Entry 6PZC (electron microscopy, 4.34 A resolution (low resolution: residue-level contacts below are approximate; hydrogen-bond / salt-bridge calls are withheld)); this record covers chain H.

== Chain H ==
Protein: ATP-binding cassette sub-family C member 8
Organism: Cricetus cricetus
Reference sequence: Q09427 (ABCC8_CRICR); residue numbers follow UniProt; this construct covers 1-1582
Sequence (1582 residues; each row starts with the number of its first residue):
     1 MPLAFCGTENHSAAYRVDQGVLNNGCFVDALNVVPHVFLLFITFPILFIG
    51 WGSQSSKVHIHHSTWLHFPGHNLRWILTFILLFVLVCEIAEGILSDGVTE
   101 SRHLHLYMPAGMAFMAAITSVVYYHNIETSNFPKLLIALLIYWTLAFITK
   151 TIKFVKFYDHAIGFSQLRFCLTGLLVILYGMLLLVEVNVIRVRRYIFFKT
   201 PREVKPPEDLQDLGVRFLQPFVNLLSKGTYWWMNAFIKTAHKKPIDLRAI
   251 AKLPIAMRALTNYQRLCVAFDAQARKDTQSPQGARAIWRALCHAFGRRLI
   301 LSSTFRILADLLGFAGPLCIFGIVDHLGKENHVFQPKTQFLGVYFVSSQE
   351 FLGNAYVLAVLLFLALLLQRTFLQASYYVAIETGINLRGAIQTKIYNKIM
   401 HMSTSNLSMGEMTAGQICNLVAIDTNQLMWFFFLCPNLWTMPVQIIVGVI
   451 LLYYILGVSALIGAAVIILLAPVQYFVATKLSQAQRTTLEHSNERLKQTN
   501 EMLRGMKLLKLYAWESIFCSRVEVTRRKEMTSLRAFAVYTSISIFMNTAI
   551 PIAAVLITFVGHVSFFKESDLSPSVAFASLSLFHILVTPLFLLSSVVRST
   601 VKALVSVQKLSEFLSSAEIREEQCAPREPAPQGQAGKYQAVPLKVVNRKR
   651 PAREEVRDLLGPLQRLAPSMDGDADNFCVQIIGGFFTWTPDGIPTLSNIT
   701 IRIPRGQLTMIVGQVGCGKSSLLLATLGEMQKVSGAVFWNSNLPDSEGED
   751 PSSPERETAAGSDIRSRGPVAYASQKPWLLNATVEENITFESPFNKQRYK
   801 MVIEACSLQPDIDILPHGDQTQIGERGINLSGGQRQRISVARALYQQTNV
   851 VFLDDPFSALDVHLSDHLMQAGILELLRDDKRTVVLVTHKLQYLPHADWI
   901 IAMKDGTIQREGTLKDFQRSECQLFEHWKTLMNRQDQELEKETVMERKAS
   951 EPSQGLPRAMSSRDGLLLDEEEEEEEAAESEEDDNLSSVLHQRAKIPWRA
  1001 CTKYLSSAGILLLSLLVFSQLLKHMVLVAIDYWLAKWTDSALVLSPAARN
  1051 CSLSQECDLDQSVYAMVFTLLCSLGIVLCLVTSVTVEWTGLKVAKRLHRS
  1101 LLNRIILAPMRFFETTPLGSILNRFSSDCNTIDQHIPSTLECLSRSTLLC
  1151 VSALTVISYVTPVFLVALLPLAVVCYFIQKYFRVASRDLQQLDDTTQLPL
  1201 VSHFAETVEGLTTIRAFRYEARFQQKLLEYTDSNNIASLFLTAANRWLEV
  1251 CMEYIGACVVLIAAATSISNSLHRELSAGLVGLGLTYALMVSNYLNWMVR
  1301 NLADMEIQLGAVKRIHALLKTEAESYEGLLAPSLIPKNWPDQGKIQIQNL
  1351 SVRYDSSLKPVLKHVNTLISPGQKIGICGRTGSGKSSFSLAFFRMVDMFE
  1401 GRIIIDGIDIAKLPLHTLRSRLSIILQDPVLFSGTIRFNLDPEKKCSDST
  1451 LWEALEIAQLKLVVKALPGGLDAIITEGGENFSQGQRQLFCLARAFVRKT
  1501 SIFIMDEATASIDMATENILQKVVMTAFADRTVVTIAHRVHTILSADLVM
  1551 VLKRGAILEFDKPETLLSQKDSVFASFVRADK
Not modelled in the structure: 1-221, 331-345, 623-677, 745-769, 926-993, 1045-1058, 1273-1276, 1576-1582
Curated features (UniProtKB/Swiss-Prot):
  - binding site (ATP): Trp-688, Gly-716, Ser-720, Ser-721, Ser-1483
  - binding site (Mg(2+)): Ser-720, Gln-775
  - binding site (ADP): Thr-1381, Gly-1382, Gly-1384, Lys-1385, Ser-1386, Ser-1387
  - glycosylation (N-linked (GlcNAc...) asparagine): Asn-10, Asn-1050
From the paper describing this entry:
  - mutagenesis - F27S: abolished expression

== Summary ==
Curated annotation (UniProt) lists 5 ATP-binding residues, Mg2+-binding residues Ser-720 and Gln-775 and 6
ADP-binding residues. The paper reports that F27S abolishes expression.
Chain H is ATP-binding cassette sub-family C member 8 (Cricetus cricetus); the structure, Cryo-EM structure of
the pancreatic beta-cell SUR1 bound to carbamazepine, was determined by electron microscopy (same publication
as 6PZ9, 6PZA, 6PZB and 6PZI).
